6WQZ - chains A and D of the 6 polymer chains in the assembly; structure by electron microscopy, 2.80 A resolution.

== Chain A (and D) ==
Molecule: Autophagy-related protein 9A
From: Homo sapiens
Notes: chain D of this document is another copy of the same molecule, construct and numbering; everything in this record applies to it too
UniProtKB: Q7Z3C6 (ATG9A_HUMAN); numbering as in UniProt (aligned over 1-688)
Amino-acid sequence (724 residues; row label = number of the first residue in the row; X marks 36 residues of unknown identity (built as UNK)):
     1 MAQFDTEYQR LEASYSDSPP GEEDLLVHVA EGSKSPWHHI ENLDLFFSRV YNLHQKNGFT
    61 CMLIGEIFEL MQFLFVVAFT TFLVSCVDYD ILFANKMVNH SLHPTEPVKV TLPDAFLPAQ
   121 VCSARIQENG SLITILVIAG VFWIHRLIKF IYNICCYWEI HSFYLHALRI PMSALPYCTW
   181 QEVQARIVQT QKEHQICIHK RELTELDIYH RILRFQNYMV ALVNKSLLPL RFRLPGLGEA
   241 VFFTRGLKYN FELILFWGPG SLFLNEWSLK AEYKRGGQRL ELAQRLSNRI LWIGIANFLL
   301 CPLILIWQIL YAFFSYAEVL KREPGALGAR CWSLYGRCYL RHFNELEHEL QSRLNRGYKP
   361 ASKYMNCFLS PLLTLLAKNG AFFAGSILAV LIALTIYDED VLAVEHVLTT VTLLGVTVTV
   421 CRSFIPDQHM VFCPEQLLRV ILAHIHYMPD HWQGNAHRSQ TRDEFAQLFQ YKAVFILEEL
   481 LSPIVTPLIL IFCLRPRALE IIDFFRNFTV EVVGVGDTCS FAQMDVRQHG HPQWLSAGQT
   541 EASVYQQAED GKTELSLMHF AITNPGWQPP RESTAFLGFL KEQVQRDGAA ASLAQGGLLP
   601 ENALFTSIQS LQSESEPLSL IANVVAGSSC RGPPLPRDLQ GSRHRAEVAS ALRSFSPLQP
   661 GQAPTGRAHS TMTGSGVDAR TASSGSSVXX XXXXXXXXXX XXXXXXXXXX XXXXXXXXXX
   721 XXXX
Disordered / not traced: 1-35, 96-108, 536-538, 588-724 (chain D: 1-688)
Curated features (UniProtKB/Swiss-Prot):
  - motif: Tyr8 to Leu11 (Tyrosine-based sorting signal)
  - modified residue: Ala2 (N-acetylalanine), Ser14 (Phosphoserine), Ser16 (Phosphoserine), Ser18 (Phosphoserine), Ser656 (Phosphoserine)
  - glycosylation: Asn99 (N-linked (GlcNAc...) asparagine)
  - mutagenesis: Tyr8 (Y8A: Abolished interaction with the AP-4 complex), Gln9 (Q9A: Abolished interaction with the AP-4 complex), Arg10 (R10A: Does not affect interaction with the AP-4 complex), Leu11 (L11A: Abolished interaction with the AP-4 complex), Glu12 (E12A: Abolished interaction with the AP-4 complex), Tyr15 (Y15A: Does not affect interaction with the AP-4 complex), Asn99 (N99D: Abolished N-glycosylation), Asn265 (N265W: Impaired autophagy), Lys321 to Glu323 (Reduced lipid scramblase activity and autophagy. Strongly reduced autophagy; when associated with W-412. Strongly reduced lipid scramblase activity and autophagy; when associated with W-419), Thr412 (T412W: Does not affect lipid scramblase activity. Strongly reduced autophagy; when associated with L-321--L-323), Thr419 (T419W: Strongly reduced lipid scramblase activity and autophagy; when associated with L-321--L-323), Arg422 (R422W: Impaired autophagy), 1 further mutagenesis entry in UniProt
Small-molecule neighbours:
  - Lauryl Maltose Neopentyl Glycol (LMN), molecule 1: Leu45, Phe142, His145, Lys149, Phe215, Tyr249, Leu253, Trp257, Glu266, Leu300, Leu303
  - Lauryl Maltose Neopentyl Glycol (LMN), molecule 2: Gln72, Phe73, Val77, Ile135, Ala139, Phe142, Arg245, Gly246, Tyr249, Asn250, Leu253, Ile293, Ala296, Asn297, Leu300, Leu303, Ile304, Ile306, Trp307, Gln308, Leu310, Tyr311, Tyr316
Reported in the primary citation:
  - contacts within the chain: Asp44-Arg211 (backbone contact), Thr244-Ser482 (hydrogen bond), Asn250-Asn297 (hydrogen bond), Ser482-Thr486 (hydrogen bond)
  - self-association interface (contacts with another copy of this molecule); pairs are residue here / residue on that copy: Asn57-Pro371, Phe68-Asn379, Glu182-His457

== Interface between chain A and chain D ==
Interface residues of chain A (facing chain D), 7 residues: Val431, Cys433, Gln436, Leu437, Arg439, Val440, Asp587

== Overview ==
No residue of chain A is in contact with chain D. Chain A binds Lauryl Maltose Neopentyl Glycol. Curated
annotation (UniProt) lists 18 mutagenesis sites on chain A. From the paper: a self-association interface
involving Asn57(A), Phe68(A) and Glu182(A) among others; contacts within the chain involving Asp44(A),
Arg211(A) and Thr244(A) among others.
Chain A and chain D are both Autophagy-related protein 9A (Homo sapiens); the structure, Structure of human
ATG9A, the only transmembrane protein of the core autophagy machinery, was determined by electron microscopy,
deposited together with 6WR4.
